Entry 2Z3X (X-ray diffraction, 2.10 A resolution); this record covers chains D and A of the 5 polymer chains in the assembly.

Chain D:
Molecule: 11-nt DNA strand
Sequence (11 nucleotides; row label = number of the first residue in the row):
     1 GGGGGGGGGG A

Chain A:
Molecule: Small, acid-soluble spore protein C
From: Bacillus subtilis
Notes: fragment: alpha/beta-type
UniProt: P02958 (SSPC_BACSU); residues 2-61 here correspond to UniProt positions 13-72 (UniProt number = residue number + 11)
Amino-acid sequence (63 residues; numbered 2 to 64; the number before each row is that of its first residue):
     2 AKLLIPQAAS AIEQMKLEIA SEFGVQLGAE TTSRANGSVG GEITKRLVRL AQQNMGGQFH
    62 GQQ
Unresolved in the structure: 58-64
Differences from the reference sequence: engineered mutation Ala2 (Asn13 in P02958), Lys3 (Asp14 in P02958); expression tag (62-64)
Curated features (UniProtKB/Swiss-Prot):
  - site: Glu19, Ile20 (Cleavage)
What the authors report for this chain:
  - contacts within the chain: Glu23-Arg47 (hydrogen bond), Gly29-Asn37 (backbone contact)
  - post-translational modification sites: Asn37 (citing earlier work)
  - self-association interface (contacts with another copy of this molecule); pairs are residue here / residue on that copy: Arg35-Glu31 (hydrogen bond), Leu5, Leu48, Val49, Leu51
  - binding site for the 11-nt DNA strand (chain D): Leu5, Lys17, Ser34, Gly38, Gly41, Thr45, Gln53
  - binding site for the 11-nt DNA strand: Leu5, Lys17, Ser34, Arg35, Thr45, Gln53

How chain D and chain A interact:
Pairs across the interface - 23 pairs, chain D then chain A:
  DG4(D) - Thr45(A)  base contact
  DG5(D) - Leu5(A)  phosphate contact
  DG5(D) - Gly41(A)  hydrogen bond to the base
  DG5(D) - Gly42(A)  base contact
  DG5(D) - Thr45(A)  hydrogen bond to the base
  DG6(D) - Leu4(A)  phosphate contact
  DG6(D) - Leu5(A)  hydrogen bond to the phosphate
  DG6(D) - Gly38(A)  hydrogen bond to the base
  DG6(D) - Gly41(A)  sugar contact
  DG6(D) - Thr45(A)  sugar contact
  DG7(D) - Lys17(A)  phosphate contact
  DG7(D) - Ser34(A)  hydrogen bond to the base
  DG7(D) - Asn37(A)  sugar contact
  DG7(D) - Gly38(A)  base contact
  DG7(D) - Gly41(A)  hydrogen bond to the sugar
  DG7(D) - Ile44(A)  sugar contact
  DG8(D) - Lys17(A)  salt bridge to the phosphate
  DG8(D) - Leu28(A)  sugar contact
  DG8(D) - Gly29(A)  phosphate contact
  DG8(D) - Ala30(A)  hydrogen bond to the phosphate
  DG8(D) - Asn37(A)  sugar contact
  DG9(D) - Gly29(A)  phosphate contact
  DG9(D) - Ala30(A)  hydrogen bond to the phosphate
Also at the interface, not in a pair above, chain A (16 interface residues in all): Lys3, Ile13, Val40

In short:
6 residues of chain D face 16 of chain A across their interface; the contacts include 8 hydrogen bonds and 1
salt bridge. Polar contacts include DG5(D)-Gly41(A), DG5(D)-Thr45(A) and DG6(D)-Gly38(A). The paper reports a
binding site for the 11-nt DNA strand (chain D) at Leu5(A), Lys17(A) and Ser34(A) among others; a binding site
for the 11-nt DNA strand at Leu5(A), Lys17(A) and Ser34(A) among others.
Here chain D is an 11-nt DNA strand and chain A is Small, acid-soluble spore protein C (Bacillus subtilis).
Entry 2Z3X (Structure of a Protein-DNA Complex Essential for DNA Protection in Spore of Bacillus Species) was
determined by X-ray diffraction.
